7BZU - chains A and B of the 5 polymer chains in the assembly; structure by electron microscopy, 3.00 A resolution.

== Chain A ==
Name: Capsid protein VP1
Source organism: Coxsackievirus A10
Chain sequence (298 residues; each row starts with the number of its first residue):
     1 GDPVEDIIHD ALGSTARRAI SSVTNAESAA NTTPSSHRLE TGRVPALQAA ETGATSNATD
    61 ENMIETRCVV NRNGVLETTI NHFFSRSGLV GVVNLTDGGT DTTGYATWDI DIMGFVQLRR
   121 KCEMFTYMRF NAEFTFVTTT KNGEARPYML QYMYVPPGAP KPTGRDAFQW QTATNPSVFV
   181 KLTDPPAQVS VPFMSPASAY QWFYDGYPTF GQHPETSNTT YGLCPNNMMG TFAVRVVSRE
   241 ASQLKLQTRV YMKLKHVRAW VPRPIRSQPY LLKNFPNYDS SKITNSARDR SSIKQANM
Disordered / not traced: 1-25, 298
Reported in the primary citation:
  - conformationally variable residues (loop rearrangement): Phe-210 to Gly-230

== Chain B ==
Name: Capsid protein VP2
Source organism: Coxsackievirus A10
UniProt: G0YPI2 (G0YPI2_9ENTO); residues 1-255 here correspond to UniProt positions 70-324 (UniProt number = residue number + 69)
Chain sequence (255 residues; each row starts with the number of its first residue):
     1 SPSVEACGYS DRVAQLTVGN SSITTQEAAN IVLAYGEWPE YCPDTDATAV DKPTRPDVSV
    61 NRFYTLDSKM WQENSTGWYW KFPDVLNKTG VFGQNAQFHY LYRSGFCLHV QCNASKFHQG
   121 ALLVAVIPEF VIAGRGSNTK PNEAPHPGFT TTFPGTTGAT FHDPYVLDSG VPLSQALIYP
   181 HQWINLRTNN CATVIVPYIN AVPFDSAINH SNFGLIVIPV SPLKYSSGAT TAIPITITIA
   241 PLNSEFGGLR QAVSQ
Disordered / not traced: 1-9

== How chain A and chain B interact ==
Contacting residue pairs - 98 pairs, chain A then chain B:
  Ala-50(A) / Trp-183(B)
  Glu-51(A) / Gln-182(B)
  Glu-51(A) / Trp-183(B)
  Glu-51(A) / Asn-185(B)  hydrogen bond
  Glu-51(A) / Thr-188(B)  hydrogen bond
  Thr-52(A) / Asn-30(B)
  Thr-52(A) / Val-32(B)
  Gly-53(A) / His-181(B)
  Thr-126(A) / Glu-129(B)
  Tyr-127(A) / Glu-129(B)  hydrogen bond
  Tyr-127(A) / Ile-199(B)
  Tyr-127(A) / Asn-200(B)
  Tyr-127(A) / Ala-201(B)  hydrophobic
  Ala-197(A) / Val-202(B)  hydrophobic
  Ser-198(A) / Ala-201(B)  hydrogen bond (backbone-backbone)
  Gln-201(A) / Glu-129(B)
  Phe-203(A) / Glu-129(B)
  Tyr-204(A) / Glu-129(B)
  Tyr-204(A) / Val-131(B)
  Tyr-204(A) / Asn-209(B)
  Tyr-204(A) / His-210(B)
  Asp-205(A) / Lys-81(B)  salt bridge
  Asp-205(A) / Glu-129(B)  hydrogen bond (backbone-side chain)
  Asp-205(A) / Phe-130(B)
  Asp-205(A) / Val-131(B)
  Asp-205(A) / His-210(B)
  Asp-205(A) / Ser-211(B)  hydrogen bond (backbone-backbone)
  Gly-206(A) / Asn-209(B)
  Gly-206(A) / His-210(B)
  Tyr-207(A) / Phe-149(B)  hydrophobic
  Tyr-207(A) / Thr-152(B)  hydrogen bond
  Tyr-207(A) / Asn-209(B)  hydrogen bond (backbone-backbone)
  Thr-209(A) / Asn-209(B)  hydrogen bond (backbone-side chain)
  Phe-210(A) / Ser-206(B)
  Phe-210(A) / Asn-209(B)
  Gly-211(A) / Gln-255(B)
  Gln-212(A) / Gln-255(B)
  His-213(A) / Phe-149(B)
  Pro-214(A) / Phe-149(B)
  Glu-215(A) / Gly-148(B)
  Glu-215(A) / Phe-149(B)  hydrogen bond (side chain-backbone)
  Glu-215(A) / Thr-150(B)  hydrogen bond (side chain-backbone)
  Thr-216(A) / His-146(B)
  Asn-218(A) / His-146(B)
  Asn-218(A) / Pro-147(B)  hydrogen bond (side chain-backbone)
  Asn-218(A) / Gly-148(B)
  Asn-218(A) / Phe-149(B)
  Tyr-221(A) / Lys-81(B)
  Tyr-221(A) / Val-131(B)
  Tyr-221(A) / Ile-132(B)  hydrogen bond (side chain-backbone)
  Tyr-221(A) / Thr-152(B)
  Val-261(A) / Tyr-35(B)
  Val-261(A) / Pro-128(B)  hydrophobic
  Val-261(A) / Ile-199(B)  hydrophobic
  Pro-262(A) / Ile-178(B)
  Arg-263(A) / Ile-127(B)
  Arg-263(A) / Pro-128(B)  hydrogen bond (side chain-backbone)
  Arg-263(A) / Glu-129(B)  hydrogen bond (side chain-backbone)
  Arg-263(A) / Phe-130(B)
  Arg-263(A) / Tyr-179(B)  hydrogen bond
  Pro-264(A) / Val-171(B)  hydrophobic
  Pro-264(A) / Gln-175(B)
  Pro-264(A) / Ile-178(B)  hydrophobic
  Pro-264(A) / Tyr-179(B)
  Ile-265(A) / Pro-172(B)
  Ile-265(A) / Gln-175(B)  hydrogen bond (backbone-side chain)
  Arg-266(A) / Ser-169(B)
  Arg-266(A) / Gly-170(B)
  Ser-267(A) / Gly-170(B)  hydrogen bond (backbone-backbone)
  Ser-267(A) / Pro-172(B)
  Gln-268(A) / Val-166(B)
  Gln-268(A) / Gly-170(B)
  Leu-271(A) / Gly-136(B)
  Leu-271(A) / Thr-139(B)
  Leu-272(A) / Thr-139(B)
  Leu-272(A) / Ala-144(B)  hydrophobic
  Phe-275(A) / His-146(B)
  Pro-276(A) / Ala-133(B)
  Pro-276(A) / Gly-134(B)
  Asn-277(A) / Ala-133(B)
  Asn-277(A) / Gly-134(B)  hydrogen bond (side chain-backbone)
  Asn-277(A) / Pro-145(B)
  Tyr-278(A) / Ala-133(B)  hydrophobic
  Tyr-278(A) / Gly-134(B)
  Tyr-278(A) / Arg-135(B)
  Tyr-278(A) / Gly-136(B)  hydrogen bond (backbone-backbone)
  Tyr-278(A) / Asp-163(B)
  Tyr-278(A) / Val-166(B)
  Tyr-278(A) / Asp-168(B)
  Tyr-278(A) / Ser-169(B)
  Tyr-278(A) / Gly-170(B)
  Asp-279(A) / Gly-136(B)
  Asp-279(A) / Ser-137(B)
  Ser-280(A) / Arg-135(B)
  Ser-280(A) / Gly-136(B)
  Ser-280(A) / Asp-163(B)
  Ile-283(A) / Asp-163(B)
  Ser-286(A) / Tyr-165(B)  hydrogen bond (backbone-side chain)
Other interface residues (no listed pair), chain A (45 interface residues in all): Ala-199, Thr-219, Asn-285
Other interface residues (no listed pair), chain B (58 interface residues in all): Ala-29, Tyr-100, Asn-138, Phe-153, Ala-176, Asn-189, Ile-208, Arg-250, Ser-254

== Summary ==
The interface between chain A and chain B involves 45 residues on one side and 58 on the other, with 21
hydrogen bonds and 1 salt bridge. Polar pairs include Asp-205(A)/Lys-81(B), Glu-51(A)/Asn-185(B) and
Glu-51(A)/Thr-188(B). The paper reports conformational variability at Phe-210(A).
Chain A is Capsid protein VP1 and chain B is Capsid protein VP2, both from Coxsackievirus A10; the structure,
Cryo-EM structure of mature Coxsackievirus A10 in complex with KRM1 at pH 5.5, was determined by electron
microscopy, deposited together with 7BZN, 7BZO, 7BZT, 7C4T, 7C4W, 7C4Y and 7C4Z.
